Entry 6GNU (X-ray diffraction, 1.54 A resolution); this record covers chain A.

# Chain A
Molecule: Glycylpeptide N-tetradecanoyltransferase
Organism: Leishmania major
Notes: EC 2.3.1.97
UniProt: Q4Q5S8 (Q4Q5S8_LEIMA); residue numbers follow UniProt; this construct covers 5-421
Amino-acid sequence (438 residues; row label = number of the first residue in the row; numbers below 1 keep their minus sign (Met-16 is residue -16)):
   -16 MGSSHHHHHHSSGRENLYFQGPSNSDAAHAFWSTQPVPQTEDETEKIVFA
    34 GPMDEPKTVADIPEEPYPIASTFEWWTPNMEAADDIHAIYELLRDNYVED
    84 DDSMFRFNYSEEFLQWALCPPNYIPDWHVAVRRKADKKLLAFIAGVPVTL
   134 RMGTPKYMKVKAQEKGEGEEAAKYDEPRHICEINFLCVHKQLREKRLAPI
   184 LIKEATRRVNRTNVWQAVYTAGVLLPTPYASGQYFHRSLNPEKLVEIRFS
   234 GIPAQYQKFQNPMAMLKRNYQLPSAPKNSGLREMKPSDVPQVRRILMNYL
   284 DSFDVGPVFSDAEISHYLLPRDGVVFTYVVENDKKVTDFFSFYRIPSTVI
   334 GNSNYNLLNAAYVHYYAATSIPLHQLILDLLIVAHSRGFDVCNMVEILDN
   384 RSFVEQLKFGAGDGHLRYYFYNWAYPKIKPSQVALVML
Disordered / not traced: -16 to 10
Construct notes: initiating methionine (-16); expression tag (-15 to 4)
Residues lining bound ligands:
  - F5Z (4-[4-(1-methylpiperidin-4-yl)butyl]-N-[6-(2-methylpropyl)quinolin-5-yl]benzenesulfonamide): Tyr80, Val81, Glu82, Asp83, Phe88, Phe90, Asn167, Thr203, Ala204, Gly205, Tyr217, His219, Leu227, Arg231, Ser330, Leu341, Tyr345, Val374, Asn376, Gly395, Asp396, Gly397, His398, Leu399, Met420, Leu421
  - tetradecanoyl-coa (MYA): Ala11, His12, Ala13, Phe14, Trp15, Asn79, Tyr80, Val81, Ile166, Asn167, Phe168, Leu169, Cys170, Val171, Leu175, Arg176, Glu177, Lys178, Arg179, Leu180, Ala181, Pro182, Ile185, Thr189, Val192, Asn193, Val197, Trp198, Gln199, Ala200, Tyr202, Thr203, Ala204, Val206, Leu208, Tyr404
What the authors report for this chain:
  - conformationally variable residues (loop rearrangement): Arg231 to Pro236
  - specificity-determining residues: Gly234 (proposed by the authors, not directly observed)

# In short
Chain A binds tetradecanoyl-coa and compound F5Z. The paper reports the specificity determinant Gly234;
conformational variability at Arg231.
Chain A is Glycylpeptide N-tetradecanoyltransferase (Leishmania major); the structure, Crystal Structure of
Leishmania major N-Myristoyltransferase (NMT) With Bound Myristoyl-CoA and a Quionlinyl aryl sulphonamide
ligand, was determined by X-ray diffraction, deposited together with 6GNV, 6GNH, 6GNS and 6GNT.
